Entry 7OVQ (electron microscopy, 7.20 A resolution (low resolution: residue-level contacts below are approximate; hydrogen-bond / salt-bridge calls are withheld)); this record covers chains A and B of the 24 polymer chains in the assembly.

[Chain A (and B)]
Molecule: Gag polyprotein
Source organism: Human immunodeficiency virus 1
Notes: chain B of this document is another copy of the same molecule, construct and numbering; everything in this record applies to it too
UniProt: B6DRA0 (B6DRA0_9HIV1); residue numbers follow UniProt; this construct covers 2-116
Sequence (115 residues; numbered 2 to 116; the number before each row is that of its first residue):
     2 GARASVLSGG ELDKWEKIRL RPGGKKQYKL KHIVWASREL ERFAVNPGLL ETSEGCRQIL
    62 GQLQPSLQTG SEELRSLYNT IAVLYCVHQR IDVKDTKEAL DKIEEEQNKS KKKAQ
Glycans and other covalent adducts: myristic acid (MYR) linked to Gly2

[Interface between chain A and chain B]
Residue-residue contacts - 3 pairs, chain A then chain B:
  Gly71(A) - Ala45(B)
  Ser72(A) - Ala45(B)
  Glu73(A) - Ala45(B)
Other interface residues (no listed pair), chain B (2 interface residues in all): Val46

[In short]
Chain A and chain B form an interface of 3 and 2 residues respectively. Myristic acid is covalently linked to
Gly2(A).
Both chains are Gag polyprotein (Human immunodeficiency virus 1). Entry 7OVQ (Immature HIV-1 matrix structure)
was determined by electron microscopy together with 7OVR from the same study.
